Entry 6UU6 (X-ray diffraction, 4.20 A resolution (low resolution: residue-level contacts below are approximate; hydrogen-bond / salt-bridge calls are withheld)); this record covers chains DDD and FFF of the 9 polymer chains in the assembly.

# Chain DDD
Protein: DNA-directed RNA polymerase subunit beta'
Source organism: Escherichia coli
Notes: EC 2.7.7.6
Reference sequence: P0A8T7 (RPOC_ECOLI); residue numbers follow UniProt; this construct covers 1-1407
Chain sequence (1407 residues; numbered 1 to 1407; the number before each row is that of its first residue):
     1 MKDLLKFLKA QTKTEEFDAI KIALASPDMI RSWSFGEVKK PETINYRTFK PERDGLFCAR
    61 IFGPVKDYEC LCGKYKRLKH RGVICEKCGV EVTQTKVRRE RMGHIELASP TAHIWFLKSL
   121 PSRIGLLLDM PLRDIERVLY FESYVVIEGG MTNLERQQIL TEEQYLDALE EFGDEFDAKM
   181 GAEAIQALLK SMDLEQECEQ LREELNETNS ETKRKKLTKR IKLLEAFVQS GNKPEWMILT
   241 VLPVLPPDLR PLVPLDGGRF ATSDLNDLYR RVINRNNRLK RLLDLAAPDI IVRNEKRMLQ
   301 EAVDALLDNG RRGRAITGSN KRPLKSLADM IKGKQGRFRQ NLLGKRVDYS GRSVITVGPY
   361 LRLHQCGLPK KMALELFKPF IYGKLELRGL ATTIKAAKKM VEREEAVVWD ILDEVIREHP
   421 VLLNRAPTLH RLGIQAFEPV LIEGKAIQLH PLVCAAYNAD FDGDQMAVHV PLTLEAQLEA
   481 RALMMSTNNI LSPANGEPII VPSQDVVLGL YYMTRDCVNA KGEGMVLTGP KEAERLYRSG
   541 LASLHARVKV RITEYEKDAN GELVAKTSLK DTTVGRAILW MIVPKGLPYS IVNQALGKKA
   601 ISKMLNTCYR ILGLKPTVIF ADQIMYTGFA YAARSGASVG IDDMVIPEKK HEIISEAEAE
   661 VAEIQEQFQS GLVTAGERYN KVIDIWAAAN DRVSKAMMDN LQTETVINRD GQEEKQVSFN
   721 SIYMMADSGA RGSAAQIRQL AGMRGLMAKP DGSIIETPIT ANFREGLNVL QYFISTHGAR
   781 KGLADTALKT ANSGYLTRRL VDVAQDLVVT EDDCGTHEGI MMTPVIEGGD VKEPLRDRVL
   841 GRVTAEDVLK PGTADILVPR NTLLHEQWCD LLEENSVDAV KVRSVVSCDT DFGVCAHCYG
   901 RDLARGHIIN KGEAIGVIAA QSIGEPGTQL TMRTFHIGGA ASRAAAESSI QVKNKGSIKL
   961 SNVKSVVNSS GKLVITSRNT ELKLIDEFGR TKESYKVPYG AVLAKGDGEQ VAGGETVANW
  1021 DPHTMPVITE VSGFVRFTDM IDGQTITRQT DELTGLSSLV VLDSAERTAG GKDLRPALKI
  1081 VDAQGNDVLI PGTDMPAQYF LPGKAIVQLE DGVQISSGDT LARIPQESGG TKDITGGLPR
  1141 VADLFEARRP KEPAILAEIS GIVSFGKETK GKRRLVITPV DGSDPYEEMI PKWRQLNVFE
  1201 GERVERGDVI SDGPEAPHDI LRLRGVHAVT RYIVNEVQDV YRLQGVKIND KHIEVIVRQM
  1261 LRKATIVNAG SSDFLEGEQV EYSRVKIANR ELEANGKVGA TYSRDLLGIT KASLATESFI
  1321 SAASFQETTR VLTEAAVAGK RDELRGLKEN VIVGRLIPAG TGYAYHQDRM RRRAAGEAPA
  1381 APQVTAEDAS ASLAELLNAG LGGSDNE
Not modelled in the structure: 1-14, 1377-1407
Metal / ion sites: Zn2+ site 1: C72, C85, C88; Mg2+ site 1: D460, D462, D464 (together with UTP); Mg2+ site 2: D460 (together with UTP); Zn2+ site 2: C814, C898
Residues lining bound ligands: UTP: R425, A426, P427, N458, D460, D462, D464, T786, Q929, M932, R933, H936
Curated features (UniProtKB/Swiss-Prot):
  - binding site (Zn(2+)): C70, C72, C85, C88, C814, C888, C895, C898
  - binding site (Mg(2+)): D460, D462, D464
  - modified residue: K983 (N6-acetyllysine)
  - mutagenesis: Q504 (Q504P: Resistant to antibiotics salinamide A and B), N690 (N690D: Resistant to antibiotics salinamide A and B), M697 (M697V: Resistant to antibiotics salinamide A and B), A735 (A735T: Resistant to antibiotics salinamide A and B), R738 (R738C/H/P/S: Resistant to antibiotics salinamide A and B), A748 (A748E: Resistant to antibiotics salinamide A and B), P758 (P758S/T: Resistant to antibiotics salinamide A and B), F763 (F763C: Resistant to antibiotics salinamide A and B), S775 (S775A: Resistant to antibiotics salinamide A and B), A779 (A779T/V: Resistant to antibiotics salinamide A and B), R780 (R780C: Resistant to antibiotics salinamide A and B), G782 (G782A/C: Resistant to antibiotics salinamide A and B), 1 further mutagenesis entry in UniProt

# Chain FFF
Protein: RNA polymerase sigma factor RpoS
Source organism: Escherichia coli K-12
Reference sequence: P13445 (RPOS_ECOLI); numbering as in UniProt (aligned over 1-328)
Chain sequence (336 residues; each row starts with the number of its first residue):
     1 MGQNTLKVHD LNEDAEFDEN GVEVFDEKAL VEEEPSDNDL AEEELLSQGA TQRVLDATQL
    61 YLGEIGYSPL LTAEEEVYFA RRALRGDVAS RRRMIESNLR LVVKIARRYG NRGLALLDLI
   121 EEGNLGLIRA VEKFDPERGF RFSTYATWWI RQTIERAIMN QTRTIRLPIH IVKELNVYLR
   181 TARELSHKLD HEPSAEEIAE QLDKPVDDVS RMLRLNERIT SVDTPLGGDS EKALLDILAD
   241 EKENGPEDTT QDDDMKQSIV KWLFELNAKQ REVLARRFGL LGYEAATLED VGREIGLTRE
   301 RVRQIQVEGL RRLREILQTQ GLNIEALFLE HHHHHH
Not modelled in the structure: 1-52, 330-336
Differences from the reference sequence: conflict G2 (Ser in P13445), E33 (Gln in P13445); expression tag (329-336)
Curated features (UniProtKB/Swiss-Prot):
  - DNA-binding region: L288 to V307 (H-T-H motif)
  - region: D56 to A89 (Sigma-70 factor domain-1)
  - motif: D118 to E121 (Interaction with polymerase core subunit RpoC)
  - mutagenesis: K173 (K173E: Eliminates RpoS proteolysis. Lack of interaction with RssB), E174 (E174T: 2-fold increase in RpoS half-life. Does not affect interaction with RssB), V177 (V177K: 3-fold increase in RpoS half-life), Y178 (Y178L: Does not affect RpoS half-life)

# Interface between chain DDD and chain FFF
Contacting residue pairs (82; chain DDD residue first):
  E42(DDD) - R166(FFF)
  T43(DDD) - T164(FFF)
  T43(DDD) - I165(FFF)
  Y46(DDD) - I165(FFF)
  Y46(DDD) - R166(FFF)
  Y46(DDD) - P168(FFF)
  Y46(DDD) - I171(FFF)
  Y46(DDD) - L215(FFF)
  R77(DDD) - E284(FFF)
  T95(DDD) - K242(FFF)
  Y140(DDD) - L55(FFF)
  Y140(DDD) - L60(FFF)
  E162(DDD) - E64(FFF)
  V253(DDD) - L238(FFF)
  L255(DDD) - T220(FFF)
  L255(DDD) - L238(FFF)
  R259(DDD) - E217(FFF)
  R259(DDD) - R218(FFF)
  R259(DDD) - T220(FFF)
  F260(DDD) - I165(FFF)
  F260(DDD) - I219(FFF)
  F260(DDD) - T220(FFF)
  A261(DDD) - I219(FFF)
  A261(DDD) - T220(FFF)
  T262(DDD) - I219(FFF)
  T262(DDD) - T220(FFF)
  T262(DDD) - S221(FFF)
  T262(DDD) - V222(FFF)
  S263(DDD) - V222(FFF)
  S263(DDD) - D223(FFF)
  D264(DDD) - S221(FFF)
  D264(DDD) - D223(FFF)
  R270(DDD) - Q161(FFF)
  R270(DDD) - T164(FFF)
  N274(DDD) - Q161(FFF)
  R275(DDD) - D118(FFF)
  R278(DDD) - D118(FFF)
  R278(DDD) - E121(FFF)
  R278(DDD) - E122(FFF)
  R278(DDD) - L125(FFF)
  R278(DDD) - Q161(FFF)
  R281(DDD) - L125(FFF)
  L282(DDD) - E121(FFF)
  L282(DDD) - L125(FFF)
  P288(DDD) - R92(FFF)
  P288(DDD) - E96(FFF)
  I290(DDD) - E64(FFF)
  I290(DDD) - E96(FFF)
  I291(DDD) - I95(FFF)
  I291(DDD) - L99(FFF)
  I291(DDD) - E121(FFF)
  I291(DDD) - N124(FFF)
  R293(DDD) - E64(FFF)
  N294(DDD) - Y61(FFF)
  N294(DDD) - L117(FFF)
  N294(DDD) - E121(FFF)
  E295(DDD) - E121(FFF)
  R297(DDD) - Y61(FFF)
  R297(DDD) - E64(FFF)
  M298(DDD) - L117(FFF)
  M298(DDD) - D118(FFF)
  M298(DDD) - E121(FFF)
  R322(DDD) - P225(FFF)
  R322(DDD) - S230(FFF)
  Q335(DDD) - S230(FFF)
  K378(DDD) - E247(FFF)
  Y382(DDD) - E247(FFF)
  T392(DDD) - Q320(FFF)
  T392(DDD) - G321(FFF)
  T392(DDD) - L322(FFF)
  T393(DDD) - D254(FFF)
  T393(DDD) - S258(FFF)
  I394(DDD) - T250(FFF)
  I394(DDD) - D254(FFF)
  K395(DDD) - Q251(FFF)
  K395(DDD) - L329(FFF)
  A396(DDD) - L322(FFF)
  K398(DDD) - E247(FFF)
  K398(DDD) - Q251(FFF)
  K399(DDD) - F328(FFF)
  K399(DDD) - L329(FFF)
  R403(DDD) - E325(FFF)
Also at the interface, not in a pair above, chain DDD (52 interface residues in all): I44, E52, D248, L252, D267, R271, E301, N320, K325, R346, E386
Also at the interface, not in a pair above, chain FFF (52 interface residues in all): A57, I128, R163, L167, T224, K232, L234, D236

# Summary
Chain DDD and chain FFF each contribute 52 residues to their interface. Chain DDD binds UTP. D460(DDD),
D462(DDD) and D464(DDD) coordinate Mg2+ site 1. UniProt lists 8 Zn2+-binding residues, 3 Mg2+-binding residues
and 13 mutagenesis sites on chain DDD.
Chain DDD is DNA-directed RNA polymerase subunit beta' (Escherichia coli) and chain FFF is RNA polymerase
sigma factor RpoS (Escherichia coli K-12); the structure, E. coli sigma-S transcription initiation complex
with a 4-nt RNA and a UTP ("Old" crystal soaked ..., was determined by X-ray diffraction, deposited together
with 6UTV, 6UTW, 6UTX, 6UTY, 6UTZ, 6UU0 and 11 further entries.
